Entry 4L1Q (X-ray diffraction, 1.92 A resolution); this record covers chains B and D of the 6 polymer chains in the assembly.

[Chain B]
Protein: Methylamine utilization protein MauG
From: Paracoccus denitrificans
Notes: EC 1.-.-.-
Reference sequence: Q51658 (MAUG_PARDP); residues 1-367 here correspond to UniProt positions 21-387 (UniProt number = residue number + 20)
Amino-acid sequence (373 residues; numbered 1 to 373; the number before each row is that of its first residue):
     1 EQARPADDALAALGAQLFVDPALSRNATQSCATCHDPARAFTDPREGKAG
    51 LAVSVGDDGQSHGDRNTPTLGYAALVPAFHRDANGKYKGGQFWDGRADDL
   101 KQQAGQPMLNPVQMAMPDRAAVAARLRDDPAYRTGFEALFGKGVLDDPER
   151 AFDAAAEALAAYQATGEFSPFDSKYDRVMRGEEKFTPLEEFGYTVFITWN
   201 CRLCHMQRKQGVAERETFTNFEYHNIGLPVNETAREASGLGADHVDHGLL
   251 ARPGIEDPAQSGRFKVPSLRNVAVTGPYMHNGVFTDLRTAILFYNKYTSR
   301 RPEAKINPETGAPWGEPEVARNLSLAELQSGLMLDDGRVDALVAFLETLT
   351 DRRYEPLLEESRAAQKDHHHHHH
Not modelled in the structure: 1-5, 363-373
Differences from the reference sequence: engineered mutation Gln113 (Glu133 in Q51658); expression tag (368-373)
Ion coordination: heme c Fe site 1 near His35 (its only coordinating residue here); Ca2+: Asn66, Thr275, Pro277; heme c Fe site 2: His205, Tyr294; Na+ site 1: Asn231, Thr233; Na+ site 2: Leu250, Arg252, Ile255
Residues lining bound ligands:
  - heme c (HEC), molecule 1: Gln29, Ser30, Cys31, Cys34, His35, Arg45, Ser54, Val55, Gly56, Arg65, Asn66, Thr67, Pro68, Thr69, Leu70, Gln91, Phe92, Trp93, Arg96, Leu100, Gln103, Ala104, Pro107, Met108, Gln113, Met114, Leu159, Gln163, Lys265
  - heme c (HEC), molecule 2: Trp93, Asn200, Cys201, Cys204, His205, His224, Ile226, Leu228, Phe264, Lys265, Val266, Pro267, Leu269, Val272, Tyr278, Met279, His280, Leu287, Ala290, Ile291, Tyr294, Ser324, Glu327, Leu328, Leu334, Leu342, Leu346
Curated features (UniProtKB/Swiss-Prot):
  - binding site (heme c): Cys31, Cys34, His35, Cys201, Cys204, His205, His280

[Chain D]
Protein: Methylamine dehydrogenase heavy chain
From: Paracoccus denitrificans
Notes: EC 1.4.99.3
Reference sequence: A1BB97 (A1BB97_PARDP); residues 2-386 here correspond to UniProt positions 33-417 (UniProt number = residue number + 31)
Amino-acid sequence (385 residues; row label = number of the first residue in the row):
     2 DAPEAETQAQETQGQAAARAAAADLAAGQDDEPRILEAPAPDARRVYVND
    52 PAHFAAVTQQFVIDGEAGRVIGMIDGGFLPNPVVADDGSFIAHASTVFSR
   102 IARGERTDYVEVFDPVTLLPTADIELPDAPRFLVGTYPWMTSLTPDGKTL
   152 LFYQFSPAPAVGVVDLEGKAFKRMLDVPDCYHIFPTAPDTFFMHCRDGSL
   202 AKVAFGTEGTPEITHTEVFHPEDEFLINHPAYSQKAGRLVWPTYTGKIHQ
   252 IDLSSGDAKFLPAVEALTEAERADGWRPGGWQQVAYHRALDRIYLLVDQR
   302 DEWRHKTASRFVVVLDAKTGERLAKFEMGHEIDSINVSQDEKPLLYALST
   352 GDKTLYIHDAESGEELRSVNQLGHGPQVITTADMG
Not modelled in the structure: 2-10
Disulfide bonds: Cys181-Cys196

[Chain B / chain D interface]
Residue-residue contacts - 11 pairs, chain B then chain D:
  Asn84(B) - Glu33(D)
  Arg208(B) - Gly29(D)  hydrogen bond (side chain-backbone)
  Arg208(B) - Gln30(D)  hydrogen bond (side chain-backbone)
  Arg208(B) - Asp31(D)
  Lys209(B) - Asp31(D)  hydrogen bond (backbone-side chain)
  Lys209(B) - Asp32(D)
  Lys209(B) - Glu33(D)  salt bridge
  Lys209(B) - Pro34(D)
  Gln210(B) - Asp31(D)  hydrogen bond (backbone-side chain)
  Gln210(B) - Asp32(D)
  Gln210(B) - Pro34(D)
Interface residues without a listed pair, chain B (5 interface residues in all): Gln207

[Overview]
5 residues of chain B face 6 of chain D across their interface, with 4 hydrogen bonds and 1 salt bridge. Polar
contacts include Lys209(B)-Glu33(D), Arg208(B)-Gly29(D) and Arg208(B)-Gln30(D). Bound to chain B: heme c.
Curated annotation (UniProt) lists 7 heme c-binding residues on chain B.
Chain B is Methylamine utilization protein MauG and chain D is Methylamine dehydrogenase heavy chain, both
from Paracoccus denitrificans; the structure, Crystal Structure of the E113Q-MauG/pre-Methylamine
Dehydrogenase Complex, was determined by X-ray diffraction together with 4L3G and 4L3H from the same study.
